2M9P - chains A and B; structure by solution NMR.

# Chain A
Protein: Serine protease subunit NS2B, Serine protease NS3
Organism: Dengue virus 2
Notes: EC 3.4.21.91, 3.6.1.15, 3.6.4.13; fragment: and 1476-1648
Sequence (240 residues; row label = number of the first residue in the row):
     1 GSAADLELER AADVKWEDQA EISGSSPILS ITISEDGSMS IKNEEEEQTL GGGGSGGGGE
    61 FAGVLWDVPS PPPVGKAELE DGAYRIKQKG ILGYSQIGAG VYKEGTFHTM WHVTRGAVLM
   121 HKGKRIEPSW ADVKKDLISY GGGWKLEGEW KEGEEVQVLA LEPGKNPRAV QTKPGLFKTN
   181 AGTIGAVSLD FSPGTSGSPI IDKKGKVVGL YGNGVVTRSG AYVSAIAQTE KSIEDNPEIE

# Chain B
Protein: Serine protease inhibitor
Sequence (5 residues; each row starts with the number of its first residue):
   251 XLKRX
Modified positions: BEZ (benzoic acid) at position 251; Leu252 (norleucine; NLE); M9P (amino{[(4S,5S)-4-amino-6,6,6-trifluoro-5-hydroxyhexyl]amino}methaniminium) at position 255

# How chain A and chain B interact
Pairs across the interface (26; chain A residue first):
  Glu44(A) with Lys253(B)
  Glu45(A) with Lys253(B)
  Glu46(A) with Leu252(B); Lys253(B); M9P_255(B)
  Glu47(A) with Leu252(B); Arg254(B)
  Gln48(A) with Arg254(B)
  Thr49(A) with Arg254(B)
  Ile97(A) with M9P_255(B)
  His112(A) with M9P_255(B)
  Val113(A) with M9P_255(B)
  Pro193(A) with Arg254(B)
  Gly194(A) with Arg254(B); M9P_255(B)
  Ser196(A) with Arg254(B); M9P_255(B), covalent bond
  Tyr211(A) with M9P_255(B)
  Gly212(A) with M9P_255(B)
  Gly214(A) with M9P_255(B)
  Val215(A) with Lys253(B)
  Val216(A) with BEZ_251(B); Lys253(B)
  Ser219(A) with BEZ_251(B)
  Gly220(A) with BEZ_251(B)
  Ser224(A) with M9P_255(B)
Interface residues without a listed pair, chain A (24 interface residues in all): Ser40, Met110, Pro163, Thr195

# Overview
24 residues of chain A and 5 residues of chain B are in contact; the contacts include 1 covalent bond.
Chain A is Serine protease subunit NS2B, Serine protease NS3 (Dengue virus 2) and chain B is Serine protease
inhibitor; the structure, NMR structure of an inhibitor bound dengue NS3 protease, was determined by solution
NMR.
